Entry 3ZDY (X-ray diffraction, 2.45 A resolution); this record covers chains B and I of the 5 polymer chains in the assembly.

Chain B:
Name: Integrin beta-3
Source organism: Homo sapiens
Reference sequence: P05106 (ITB3_HUMAN); residues 1-472 here correspond to UniProt positions 27-498 (UniProt number = residue number + 26)
Sequence (472 residues; numbered 1 to 472; the number before each row is that of its first residue):
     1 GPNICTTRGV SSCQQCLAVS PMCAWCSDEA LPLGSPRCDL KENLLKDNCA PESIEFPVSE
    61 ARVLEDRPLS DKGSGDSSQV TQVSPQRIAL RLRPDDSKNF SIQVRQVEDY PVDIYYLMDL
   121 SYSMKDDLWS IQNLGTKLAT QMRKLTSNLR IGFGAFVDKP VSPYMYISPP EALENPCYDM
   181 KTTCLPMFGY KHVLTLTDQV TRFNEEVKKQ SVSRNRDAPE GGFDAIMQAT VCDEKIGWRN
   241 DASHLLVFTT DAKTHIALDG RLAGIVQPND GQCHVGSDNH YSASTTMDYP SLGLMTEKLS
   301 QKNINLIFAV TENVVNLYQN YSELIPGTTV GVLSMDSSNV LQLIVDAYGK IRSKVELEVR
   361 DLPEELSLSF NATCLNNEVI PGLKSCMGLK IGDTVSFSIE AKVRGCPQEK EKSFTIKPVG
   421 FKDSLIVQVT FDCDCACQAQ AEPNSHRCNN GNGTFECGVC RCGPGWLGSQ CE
Unresolved in the structure: 1-2, 467-472
Curated features (UniProtKB/Swiss-Prot):
  - region: Cys-177 to Cys-184 (Involved in CX3CL1-, NRG1-, FGF1- and IGF1-binding), Gln-267 to Met-287 (CX3CL1-binding)
  - binding site (Mg(2+)): Ser-121, Ser-123, Glu-220
  - binding site (Ca(2+)): Ser-123, Asp-126, Asp-127, Asp-158, Asn-215, Asp-217, Pro-219, Glu-220, Asp-251, Met-335
  - glycosylation (N-linked (GlcNAc...) asparagine): Asn-99, Asn-320, Asn-371, Asn-452
Disulfide bonds: Cys-5/Cys-23, Cys-13/Cys-435, Cys-16/Cys-38, Cys-26/Cys-49, Cys-177/Cys-184, Cys-232/Cys-273, Cys-374/Cys-386, Cys-406/Cys-433, Cys-437/Cys-457, Cys-448/Cys-460
Covalently attached groups: N-acetylglucosamine (NAG) linked to Asn-99, Asn-320, Asn-371
Ion coordination: Mg2+: Ser-121, Glu-220 (shared with Asp-495(I) of chain I); Ca2+ site 1: Ser-123, Asp-126, Asp-127, Met-335; Ca2+ site 2: Asp-158, Asn-215, Asp-217, Pro-219, Glu-220
Reported in the primary citation:
  - Ca2+ coordination: Ser-123
  - binding site for Rgd peptide: Tyr-122

Chain I:
Name: Rgd peptide
Sequence (6 residues; row label = number of the first residue in the row):
   492 GRGDSP
Ion coordination: Mg2+: Asp-495 (shared with Ser-121(B), Glu-220(B) of chain B)

Chain B / chain I interface:
Pairs across the interface (13; chain B residue first):
  Ser-121(B) with Asp-495(I), hydrogen bond
  Tyr-122(B) with Asp-495(I), hydrogen bond (backbone-side chain)
  Ser-123(B) with Asp-495(I); Ser-496(I); Pro-497(I)
  Arg-214(B) with Asp-495(I)
  Asn-215(B) with Asp-495(I), hydrogen bond (backbone-side chain)
  Arg-216(B) with Gly-494(I); Asp-495(I)
  Asp-217(B) with Gly-494(I)
  Ala-218(B) with Arg-493(I); Gly-494(I)
  Glu-220(B) with Asp-495(I)
Other interface residues (no listed pair), chain B (10 interface residues in all): Ser-213

Overview:
10 residues of chain B and 5 residues of chain I are in contact; the contacts include 3 hydrogen bonds. Polar
contacts include Ser-121(B)/Asp-495(I), Tyr-122(B)/Asp-495(I) and Asn-215(B)/Asp-495(I). N-acetylglucosamine
is covalently linked to Asn-99(B), Asn-320(B) and Asn-371(B). The paper reports a binding site for Rgd peptide
at Tyr-122(B); Ca2+ coordination by Ser-123(B).
Chain B is Integrin beta-3 (Homo sapiens) and chain I is Rgd peptide; the structure, Integrin alphaIIB beta3
headpiece and RGD peptide complex, was determined by X-ray diffraction together with 3ZDX, 3ZDZ, 3ZE0, 3ZE1
and 3ZE2 from the same study.
